1P3F - chains I and H of the 10 polymer chains in the assembly; structure by X-ray diffraction, 2.90 A resolution.

Chain I:
Molecule: Palindromic 146bp Human Alpha-Satellite DNA fragment
From: Homo sapiens
Sequence (146 nucleotides; row label = number of the first residue in the row):
     1 ATCAATATCC ACCTGCAGAT TCTACCAAAA GTGTATTTGG AAACTGCTCC ATCAAAAGGC
    61 ATGTTCAGCG GAATTCCGCT GAACATGCCT TTTGATGGAG CAGTTTCCAA ATACACTTTT
   121 GGTAGAATCT GCAGGTGGAT ATTGAT

Chain H:
Molecule: Histone H2B
From: Xenopus laevis
UniProtKB: P02281 (H2B1_XENLA); residues 1398-1522 here correspond to UniProt positions 1-125 (UniProt number = residue number - 1397)
Amino-acid sequence (125 residues; each row starts with the number of its first residue):
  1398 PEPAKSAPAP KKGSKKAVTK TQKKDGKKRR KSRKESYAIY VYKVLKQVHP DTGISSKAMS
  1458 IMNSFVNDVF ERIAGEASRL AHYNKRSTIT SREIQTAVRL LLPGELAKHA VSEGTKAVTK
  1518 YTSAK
Unresolved in the structure: 1398-1427
Sequence notes: conflict Gln-1419 (Pro23 in P02281), Leu-1442 (Met46 in P02281), Ser-1457 (Gly61 in P02281), Val-1466 (Ile70 in P02281)
Swiss-Prot annotation at these positions:
  - modified residue: Lys-1413 (N6-acetyllysine)

How chain I and chain H interact:
Residue-residue contacts (12; chain I residue first):
  DT48(I) with Lys-1428(H), salt bridge to the phosphate
  DG121(I) with Arg-1430(H), phosphate contact; Ile-1436(H), phosphate contact; Tyr-1437(H), sugar contact
  DG122(I) with Arg-1430(H), hydrogen bond to the sugar; Lys-1431(H), hydrogen bond to the phosphate; Glu-1432(H), phosphate contact; Ser-1433(H), hydrogen bond to the phosphate; Ile-1436(H), phosphate contact
  DT123(I) with Arg-1430(H), phosphate contact; Lys-1431(H), hydrogen bond to the phosphate
  DA124(I) with Lys-1428(H), salt bridge to the phosphate
Also at the interface, not in a pair above, chain I (6 interface residues in all): DC47
Also at the interface, not in a pair above, chain H (8 interface residues in all): Ser-1429

Overview:
Chain I and chain H form an interface of 6 and 8 residues respectively; the contacts include 4 hydrogen bonds
and 2 salt bridges. Among the polar pairs are DG122(I)/Arg-1430(H), DG122(I)/Lys-1431(H) and
DG122(I)/Ser-1433(H).
Here chain I is Palindromic 146bp Human Alpha-Satellite DNA fragment (Homo sapiens) and chain H is Histone H2B
(Xenopus laevis). Entry 1P3F (Crystallographic Studies of Nucleosome Core Particles containing Histone 'Sin'
Mutants) was determined by X-ray diffraction together with 1P34, 1P3A, 1P3B, 1P3G, 1P3I, 1P3K and 4 further
entries from the same study.
